Entry 4H04 (X-ray diffraction, 1.80 A resolution); this record covers chain A.

== Chain A ==
Protein: Lacto-N-biosidase
Source organism: Bifidobacterium bifidum
Notes: EC 3.2.1.140; fragment: GH20 domain
Reference sequence: B3TLD6 (B3TLD6_BIFBI); residue numbers follow UniProt; this construct covers 41-663
Sequence (644 residues; row label = number of the first residue in the row):
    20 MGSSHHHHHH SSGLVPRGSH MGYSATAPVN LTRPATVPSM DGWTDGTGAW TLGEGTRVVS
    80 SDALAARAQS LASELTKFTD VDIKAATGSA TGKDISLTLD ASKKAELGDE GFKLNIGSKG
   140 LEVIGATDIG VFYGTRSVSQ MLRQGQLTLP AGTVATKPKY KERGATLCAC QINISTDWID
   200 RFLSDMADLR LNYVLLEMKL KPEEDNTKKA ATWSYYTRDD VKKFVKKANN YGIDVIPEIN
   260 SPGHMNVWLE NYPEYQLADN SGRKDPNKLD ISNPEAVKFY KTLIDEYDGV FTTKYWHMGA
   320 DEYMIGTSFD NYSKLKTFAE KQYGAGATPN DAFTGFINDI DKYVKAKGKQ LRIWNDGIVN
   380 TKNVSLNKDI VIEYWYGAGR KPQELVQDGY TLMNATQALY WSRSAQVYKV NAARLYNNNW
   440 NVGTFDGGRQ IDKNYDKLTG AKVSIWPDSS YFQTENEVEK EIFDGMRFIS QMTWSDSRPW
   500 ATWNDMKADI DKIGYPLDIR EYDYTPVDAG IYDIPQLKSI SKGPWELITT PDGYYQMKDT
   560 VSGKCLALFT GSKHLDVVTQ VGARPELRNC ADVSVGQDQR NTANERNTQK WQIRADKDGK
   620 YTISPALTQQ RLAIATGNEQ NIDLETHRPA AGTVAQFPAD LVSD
Unresolved in the structure: 20-29, 663
Construct notes: expression tag (20-40)
Disulfide bonds: Cys-564/Cys-589
UniProt features mapped onto this chain:
  - active site: Glu-321 (Proton donor/acceptor)
  - binding site (beta-D-galactosyl-(1->3)-N-acetyl-D-glucosamine): Gln-190, Glu-216, Asn-259, Asp-320, Glu-321, Tyr-419, Asp-467
  - mutagenesis: His-263 (H263F: Does not affect the affinity for LNB-beta-pNP, but shows a reduced kcat value), Asp-320 (D320A/N: Does not affect the affinity for LNB-beta-pNP, but exhibits significantly reduced kcat value), Tyr-419 (Y419F: Significantly reduces both the affinity and kcat value for LNB-beta-pNP)
What the authors report for this chain:
  - binding site for N-acetylglucosamine: His-263, Asp-320, Glu-321, Trp-373, Trp-394, Tyr-419, Trp-465, Asp-467
  - specificity-determining residues: Gln-190, Glu-216, Asn-259, Asp-320, Asp-467
  - catalytic residues: Asp-320, Glu-321
  - mutagenesis - H263F, D320A, D320N, Y419F: decreased catalytic activity
  - binding site for beta-D-galactopyranose: Gln-190, Glu-216

== Summary ==
From UniProt: active-site residue Glu-321, 7 beta-D-galactosyl-(1->3)-N-acetyl-D-glucosamine-binding residues
and 3 mutagenesis sites. From the paper: catalytic residues Asp-320 and Glu-321; H263F, D320A and D320N, among
others, reduce catalytic activity.
Chain A is Lacto-N-biosidase (Bifidobacterium bifidum); the structure, Lacto-N-biosidase from Bifidobacterium
bifidum, was determined by X-ray diffraction together with 4JAW from the same study.
